PDB entry 6F42 | electron microscopy, 5.50 A resolution (low resolution: residue-level contacts below are approximate; hydrogen-bond / salt-bridge calls are withheld) | chains U and V of the 22 polymer chains in the assembly

# Chain U
Molecule: TATA-box-binding protein
Organism: Saccharomyces cerevisiae (strain ATCC 204508 / S288c)
UniProt: P13393 (TBP_YEAST); residue numbers follow UniProt; this construct covers 1-240
Chain sequence (240 residues; each row starts with the number of its first residue):
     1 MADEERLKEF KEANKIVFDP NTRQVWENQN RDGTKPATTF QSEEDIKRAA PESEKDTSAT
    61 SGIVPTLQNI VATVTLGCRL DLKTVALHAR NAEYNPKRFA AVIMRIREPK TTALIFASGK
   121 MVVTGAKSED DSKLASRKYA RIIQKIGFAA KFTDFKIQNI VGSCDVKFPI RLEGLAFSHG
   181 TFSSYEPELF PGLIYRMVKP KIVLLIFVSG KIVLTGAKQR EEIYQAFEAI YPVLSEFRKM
Disordered / not traced: 1-60

# Chain V
Molecule: Transcription factor IIIB 70 kDa subunit
Organism: Saccharomyces cerevisiae (strain ATCC 204508 / S288c)
UniProt: P29056 (TF3B_YEAST); residues 1-596 here = UniProt positions 1-596
Chain sequence (596 residues; numbered 1 to 596; the number before each row is that of its first residue):
     1 MPVCKNCHGT EFERDLSNAN NDLVCKACGV VSEDNPIVSE VTFGETSAGA AVVQGSFIGA
    61 GQSHAAFGGS SALESREATL NNARRKLRAV SYALHIPEYI TDAAFQWYKL ALANNFVQGR
   121 RSQNVIASCL YVACRKEKTH HMLIDFSSRL QVSVYSIGAT FLKMVKKLHI TELPLADPSL
   181 FIQHFAEKLD LADKKIKVVK DAVKLAQRMS KDWMFEGRRP AGIAGACILL ACRMNNLRRT
   241 HTEIVAVSHV AEETLQQRLN EFKNTKAAKL SVQKFRENDV EDGEARPPSF VKNRKKERKI
   301 KDSLDKEEMF QTSEEALNKN PILTQVLGEQ ELSSKEVLFY LKQFSERRAR VVERIKATNG
   361 IDGENIYHEG SENETRKRKL SEVSIQNEHV EGEDKETEGT EEKVKKVKTK TSEEKKENES
   421 GHFQDAIDGY SLETDPYCPR NLHLLPTTDT YLSKVSDDPD NLEDVDDEEL NAHLLNEEAS
   481 KLKERIWIGL NADFLLEQES KRLKQEADIA TGNTSVKKKR TRRRNNTRSD EPTKTVDAAA
   541 AIGLMSDLQD KSGLHAALKA AEESGDFTTA DSVKNMLQKA SFSKKINYDA IDGLFR
Disordered / not traced: 1, 41-72, 298-437, 506-596
Ion coordination: Zn2+: Cys4, Cys7, Cys25

# Interface between chain U and chain V
Contacting residue pairs (78; chain U residue first):
  Lys83(U) - Trp487(V)
  Leu87(U) - Ser480(V)
  Leu87(U) - Lys483(V)
  Leu87(U) - Glu484(V)
  Leu87(U) - Trp487(V)
  His88(U) - Leu475(V)
  His88(U) - Lys483(V)
  Ala89(U) - Lys483(V)
  Arg90(U) - Ala472(V)
  Arg90(U) - His473(V)
  Arg90(U) - Leu474(V)
  Asn91(U) - His473(V)
  Tyr94(U) - Phe494(V)
  Pro96(U) - Asp493(V)
  Pro96(U) - Phe494(V)
  Lys97(U) - Asp493(V)
  Glu129(U) - Thr448(V)
  Glu129(U) - Tyr451(V)
  Asp130(U) - Tyr451(V)
  Asp130(U) - Lys454(V)
  Lys133(U) - Tyr451(V)
  Lys133(U) - Leu452(V)
  Leu134(U) - Val465(V)
  Arg137(U) - Val455(V)
  Arg137(U) - Leu462(V)
  Arg137(U) - Val465(V)
  Lys138(U) - Val465(V)
  Lys138(U) - Asp466(V)
  Lys138(U) - Asp467(V)
  Ala140(U) - Leu462(V)
  Arg141(U) - Leu462(V)
  Arg141(U) - Asn471(V)
  Ile142(U) - Leu470(V)
  Ile142(U) - His473(V)
  Gln144(U) - Leu462(V)
  Lys145(U) - Asn471(V)
  Lys151(U) - Asp460(V)
  Phe152(U) - Asp458(V)
  Phe152(U) - Pro459(V)
  Phe152(U) - Asn461(V)
  Asp165(U) - Asn293(V)
  Lys167(U) - Asn293(V)
  Pro169(U) - Pro287(V)
  Pro169(U) - Phe290(V)
  Ile170(U) - Trp213(V)
  Ile170(U) - Glu216(V)
  Arg171(U) - Trp213(V)
  Arg171(U) - Glu216(V)
  Leu172(U) - Glu216(V)
  Glu173(U) - Glu216(V)
  Gly180(U) - Thr171(V)
  Thr181(U) - Thr171(V)
  Ser184(U) - Leu173(V)
  Glu186(U) - Arg135(V)
  Pro187(U) - Gly217(V)
  Pro187(U) - Arg218(V)
  Pro187(U) - Pro220(V)
  Glu188(U) - Val154(V)
  Glu188(U) - Arg219(V)
  Glu188(U) - Pro220(V)
  Leu189(U) - Val154(V)
  Leu189(U) - Tyr155(V)
  Leu189(U) - Gly158(V)
  Pro191(U) - Gly217(V)
  Val208(U) - Glu216(V)
  Val208(U) - Ser289(V)
  Ser209(U) - Ser289(V)
  Ser209(U) - Phe290(V)
  Ser209(U) - Asn293(V)
  Gln219(U) - Thr448(V)
  Arg220(U) - Tyr451(V)
  Glu221(U) - Leu445(V)
  Glu221(U) - Pro446(V)
  Glu221(U) - Thr447(V)
  Glu221(U) - Thr448(V)
  Tyr224(U) - Leu445(V)
  Glu228(U) - Arg440(V)
  Lys239(U) - Trp213(V)
Other interface residues (no listed pair), chain U (52 interface residues in all): Ile106, Glu108, Ala150, Tyr185, Ile194, Arg196, Lys211
Other interface residues (no listed pair), chain V (50 interface residues in all): Lys166, Leu175, Lys296, Asp457, Glu469

# Summary
52 residues of chain U and 50 residues of chain V are in contact. The Zn2+ site is built by Cys4(V), Cys7(V)
and Cys25(V).
Chain U is TATA-box-binding protein and chain V is Transcription factor IIIB 70 kDa subunit, both from
Saccharomyces cerevisiae (strain ATCC 204508 / S288c); the structure, RNA Polymerase III closed complex CC1,
was determined by electron microscopy together with 6F40, 6F41 and 6F44 from the same study.
